2WNE - chain A; structure by X-ray diffraction, 2.12 A resolution.

Chain A:
Molecule: Putative laminarinase
Source organism: Phanerochaete chrysosporium
Notes: EC 3.2.1.6
UniProt: Q874E3 (Q874E3_PHACH); residues 1-298 here correspond to UniProt positions 21-318 (UniProt number = residue number + 20)
Chain sequence (298 residues; each row starts with the number of its first residue):
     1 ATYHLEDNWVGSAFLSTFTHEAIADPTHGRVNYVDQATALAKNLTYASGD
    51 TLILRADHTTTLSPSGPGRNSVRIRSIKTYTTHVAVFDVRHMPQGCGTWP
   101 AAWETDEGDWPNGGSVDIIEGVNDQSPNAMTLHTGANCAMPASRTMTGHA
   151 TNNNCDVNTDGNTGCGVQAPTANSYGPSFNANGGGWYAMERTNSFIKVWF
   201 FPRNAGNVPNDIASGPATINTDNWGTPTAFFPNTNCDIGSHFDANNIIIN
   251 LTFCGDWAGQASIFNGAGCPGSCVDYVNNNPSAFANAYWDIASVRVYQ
Differences from the reference sequence: engineered mutation Ser115 (Glu135 in Q874E3)
Cystine bridges: Cys96-Cys269, Cys138-Cys236, Cys155-Cys165, Cys254-Cys273
Covalent attachments: N-acetylglucosamine (NAG) linked to Asn43

Overview:
Chain A is Putative laminarinase (Phanerochaete chrysosporium); the structure, Mutant Laminarinase 16A
cyclizes laminariheptaose, was determined by X-ray diffraction together with 2WLQ from the same study.
